6VOL - chains g and e of the 26 polymer chains in the assembly; structure by electron microscopy, 4.06 A resolution (low resolution: residue-level contacts below are approximate; hydrogen-bond / salt-bridge calls are withheld).

== Chain g ==
Name: ATP synthase gamma chain, chloroplastic
Source organism: Spinacia oleracea
UniProt: P05435 (ATPG_SPIOL); residues 1-364 here = UniProt positions 1-364
Sequence (364 residues; row label = number of the first residue in the row):
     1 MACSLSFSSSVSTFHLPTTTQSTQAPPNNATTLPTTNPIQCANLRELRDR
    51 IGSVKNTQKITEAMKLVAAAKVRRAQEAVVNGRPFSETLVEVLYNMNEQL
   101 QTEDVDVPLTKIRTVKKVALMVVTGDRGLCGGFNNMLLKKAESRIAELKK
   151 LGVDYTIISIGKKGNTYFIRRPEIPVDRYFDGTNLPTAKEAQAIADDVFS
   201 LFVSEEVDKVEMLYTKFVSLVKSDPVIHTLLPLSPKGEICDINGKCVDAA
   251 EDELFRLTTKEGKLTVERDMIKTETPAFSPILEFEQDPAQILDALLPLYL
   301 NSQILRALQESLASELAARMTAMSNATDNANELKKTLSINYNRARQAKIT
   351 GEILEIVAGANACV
Unresolved in the structure: 1-42, 364
UniProt features mapped onto this chain:
  - active site: Cys130

== Chain e ==
Name: ATP synthase epsilon chain, chloroplastic
Source organism: Spinacia oleracea
UniProt: P00833 (ATPE_SPIOL); residues 1-134 here = UniProt positions 1-134
Sequence (134 residues; numbered 1 to 134; the number before each row is that of its first residue):
     1 MTLNLCVLTPNRSIWNSEVKEIILSTNSGQIGVLPNHAPTATAVDIGILR
    51 IRLNDQWLTLALMGGFARIGNNEITILVNDAERGSDIDPQEAQQTLEIAE
   101 ANLRKAEGKRQKIEANLALRRARTRVEASNTISS
Unresolved in the structure: 132-134

== Interface between chain g and chain e ==
Pairs across the interface - 46 pairs, chain g then chain e:
  Asn81(g) with Asn11(e)
  Gly82(g) with Pro10(e); Asn11(e)
  Phe85(g) with Leu8(e); Thr9(e); Pro10(e); Leu77(e); Val78(e)
  Thr88(g) with Leu77(e)
  Leu89(g) with Leu77(e)
  Val92(g) with Phe66(e)
  Arg178(g) with Glu114(e)
  Gln192(g) with Arg121(e)
  Asp196(g) with Glu114(e); Leu117(e)
  Asp197(g) with Glu114(e)
  Ser200(g) with Arg110(e); Glu114(e)
  Val203(g) with Ile113(e)
  Ser204(g) with Arg110(e)
  Glu206(g) with Arg110(e)
  Val207(g) with Arg110(e)
  Phe278(g) with Arg68(e)
  Ile281(g) with Pro39(e)
  Leu282(g) with Pro39(e); Arg68(e)
  Glu283(g) with Pro39(e); Thr40(e); Ala41(e)
  Phe284(g) with Ala41(e)
  Glu285(g) with Ser28(e); Ile31(e); Thr40(e); Ala41(e); Thr42(e)
  Gln286(g) with Asn27(e); Ser28(e)
  Ile291(g) with Ala43(e)
  Ala294(g) with Asn27(e); Gly65(e)
  Leu298(g) with Gly65(e); Leu77(e); Asn79(e)
  Asn301(g) with Pro10(e); Asn79(e)
  Leu305(g) with Pro10(e)
Other interface residues (no listed pair), chain g (33 interface residues in all): Ala78, Ala188, Phe199, Ser279, Gln290, Leu295
Other interface residues (no listed pair), chain e (27 interface residues in all): Arg12, Gly64, Asp80, Gln111

== Summary ==
33 residues of chain g face 27 of chain e across their interface. UniProt lists active-site residue Cys130(g)
on chain g.
Chain g is ATP synthase gamma chain, chloroplastic and chain e is ATP synthase epsilon chain, chloroplastic,
both from Spinacia oleracea; the structure, Chloroplast ATP synthase (R2, CF1FO), was determined by electron
microscopy, deposited together with 6VM1, 6VM4, 6VMB, 6VMD, 6VMG, 6VOF and 8 further entries.
